Entry 8J7A (electron microscopy, 3.06 A resolution); this record covers chains B and H of the 16 polymer chains in the assembly.

# Chain B
Protein: Photosystem I P700 chlorophyll a apoprotein A2
Source organism: Arabidopsis thaliana
Notes: EC 1.97.1.12
UniProt: P56767 (PSAB_ARATH); residue numbers follow UniProt; this construct covers 1-734
Chain sequence (734 residues; numbered 1 to 734; the number before each row is that of its first residue):
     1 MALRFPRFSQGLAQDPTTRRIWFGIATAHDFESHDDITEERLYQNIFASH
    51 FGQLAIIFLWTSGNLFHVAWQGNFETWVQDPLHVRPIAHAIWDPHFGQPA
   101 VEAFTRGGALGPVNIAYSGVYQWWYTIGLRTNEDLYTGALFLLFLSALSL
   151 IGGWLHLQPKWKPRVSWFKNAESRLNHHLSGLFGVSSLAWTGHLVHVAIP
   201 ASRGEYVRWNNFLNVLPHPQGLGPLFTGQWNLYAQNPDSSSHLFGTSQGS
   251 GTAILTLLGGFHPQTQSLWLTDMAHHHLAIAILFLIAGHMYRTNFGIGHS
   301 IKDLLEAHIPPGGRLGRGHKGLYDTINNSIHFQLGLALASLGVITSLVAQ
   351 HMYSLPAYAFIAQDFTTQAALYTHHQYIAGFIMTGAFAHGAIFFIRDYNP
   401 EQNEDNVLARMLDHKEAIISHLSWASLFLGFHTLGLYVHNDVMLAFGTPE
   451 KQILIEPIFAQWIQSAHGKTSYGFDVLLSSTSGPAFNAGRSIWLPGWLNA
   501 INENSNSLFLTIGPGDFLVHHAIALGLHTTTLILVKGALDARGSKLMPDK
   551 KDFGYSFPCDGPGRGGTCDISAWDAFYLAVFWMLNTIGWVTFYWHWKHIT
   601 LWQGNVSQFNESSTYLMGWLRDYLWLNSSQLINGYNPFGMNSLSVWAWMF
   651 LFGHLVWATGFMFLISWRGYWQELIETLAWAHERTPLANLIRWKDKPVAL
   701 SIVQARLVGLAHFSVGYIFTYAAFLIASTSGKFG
Unresolved in the structure: 1-2
Ion coordination: chlorophyll a Mg near Asp-93 (its only coordinating residue here)
Small-molecule neighbours:
  - beta-carotene (BCR), molecule 1: Ile-21, Ile-25, Ile-691
  - beta-carotene (BCR), molecule 2: Leu-54, Ile-57, Phe-58, Trp-60, Gly-181, Leu-182, Val-185, Ser-186
  - beta-carotene (BCR), molecule 3: Leu-65, Trp-123, Trp-124, Ile-127, Leu-129, Gly-138, Phe-141, Leu-142, Leu-145, Trp-209, Phe-212
  - beta-carotene (BCR), molecule 4: Leu-188, Leu-222, Leu-225, Leu-285, Ile-286, His-289
  - beta-carotene (BCR), molecule 5: Phe-332, Gly-335, Leu-336, Ala-339, Val-343, Met-383, Ala-386, Phe-387, Gly-390, Phe-393, Phe-394, Ala-538
  - beta-carotene (BCR), molecule 6: Met-411, Val-535, Leu-539
  - beta-carotene (BCR), molecule 7: Phe-428, Leu-429, His-432, Thr-433, Leu-436, Ile-455, Phe-517, His-521
  - beta-carotene (BCR), molecule 8: Phe-431, Leu-434, Gly-435, Val-438
  - beta-carotene (BCR), molecule 9: Trp-648, Met-649, Phe-652, Leu-674, Ile-675, Leu-678, Phe-719
  - beta-carotene (BCR), molecule 10: Thr-685, Pro-686, Leu-687, Ala-688
  - chlorophyll a isomer (CL0): Leu-620, Leu-624, Trp-625, Trp-657
  - chlorophyll a (CLA), molecule 1: Phe-8, Gly-24, Ile-25, Ala-28, His-29, Phe-31, His-34, Ser-49, Gly-52, Gln-53, Ile-56
  - chlorophyll a (CLA), molecule 2: Thr-18, Ile-21, Trp-22, Ile-675, His-682, Ile-691, Arg-692, Trp-693, Lys-694, Asp-695, Pro-697, Val-698
  - chlorophyll a (CLA), molecule 3: Trp-22, Phe-652, Leu-655, Val-656, Thr-659, Met-662, Phe-663, Leu-700, Val-708, Ala-711, His-712
  - chlorophyll a (CLA), molecule 4: Ala-26, Thr-27, His-29, Asp-30, His-331, Leu-334, Leu-338, Phe-381, Ile-382, Thr-384, Gly-385, His-389, Ile-392, Arg-396, Tyr-555, Trp-573, Phe-576
  - chlorophyll a (CLA), molecule 5: His-29, Phe-31, Tyr-43, Ile-46, Ser-49, His-50, Gln-53, Leu-54, Ile-57, Phe-168, Arg-174, His-178, Ile-330, His-331, Gln-333, Leu-334, Ala-337, Leu-338, Leu-341
  - chlorophyll a (CLA), molecule 6: His-29, Gln-53, Ile-56, Ile-57, Trp-60, Leu-341, Ile-378, Phe-381, Ile-382
  - chlorophyll a (CLA), molecule 7: Phe-47, His-50, Phe-51, Leu-54, Trp-123, Trp-167, Phe-168, Asn-170, Ser-173, Arg-174, His-177, His-178, Gly-181, Leu-182, Phe-183, Ile-344, Tyr-358
  - chlorophyll a (CLA), molecule 8: Phe-47, Phe-51, Leu-148, Gly-152, Leu-155, His-156, Trp-161, Trp-167
  - chlorophyll a (CLA), molecule 9: Phe-51, Phe-58, Ile-127, Gly-128, Leu-129, Asp-134, Thr-137, Gly-138, Phe-141, Leu-145, Leu-148, Ser-149, Ser-186, Ala-189, Trp-190, Gly-192, His-193, His-196, Val-197, Val-207, Arg-208, Trp-209, Phe-212
  - chlorophyll a (CLA), molecule 10: Ile-57, Trp-60, Thr-61, Ser-118, Gly-119, Trp-123, Val-185, Ser-186, Ala-189, Leu-341, Ile-344, Thr-345, Val-348, Met-352, Tyr-358, Leu-371, His-374, His-375, Ile-378, Ile-382
  - chlorophyll a (CLA), molecule 11: Leu-59, Trp-60, Gly-63, Phe-66, His-67, Trp-70, Gln-71, His-89, Ala-90, Trp-92, Leu-143
  - chlorophyll a (CLA), molecule 12: Trp-60, Asn-64, Val-68, Ala-88, His-89, Asn-114, Ile-115, Ala-116, Tyr-117, Ser-118, Val-120, Val-645, Trp-646, Met-649, Phe-719
  - chlorophyll a (CLA), molecule 13: Trp-60, Asn-64, Tyr-117, Ser-118, Ala-370, Thr-373, His-374, Tyr-377, Ile-378, Met-649, Ile-718, Phe-719, Tyr-721, Ala-722, Leu-725, Ile-726
  - chlorophyll a (CLA), molecule 14: His-89, Ala-90, Ile-91, Trp-92, Asp-93, His-95, Phe-96, Phe-104, Asn-114, Ser-644, Val-645, Trp-648
  - chlorophyll a (CLA), molecule 15: Trp-123, Thr-126, Ile-127, Phe-183, Ser-186, Ser-187, Trp-190, Met-273, His-276, His-277, Ile-280, Ile-344, Leu-347, Val-348, Met-352, Ala-357, Tyr-358
  - chlorophyll a (CLA), molecule 16: Trp-167, Asn-170, Ser-173, His-177, Thr-293, Asn-294, Phe-295
  - chlorophyll a (CLA), molecule 17: Ala-171, Arg-174, Leu-175, His-178, Leu-179, Phe-183, Ile-301, Leu-305, Tyr-323, Ile-326, Asn-327, Leu-336, Ala-337, Ser-340, Leu-341, Ile-344
  - chlorophyll a (CLA), molecule 18: Leu-175, Leu-179, Phe-183, Phe-284, Ala-287, Met-290, Tyr-291, Ile-301, Leu-304
  - chlorophyll a (CLA), molecule 19: Asn-176, His-177, Ser-180, Gly-181, Val-185, Leu-285, His-289, Tyr-291, Thr-293, Phe-295, Ile-297
  - chlorophyll a (CLA), molecule 20: Leu-188, Ala-189, Thr-191, Gly-192, Val-195, His-196, Phe-212, Leu-213, Val-215, Leu-216, Pro-217, His-218, Gly-221, Leu-222, Tyr-233, Leu-255, Leu-278
  - chlorophyll a (CLA), molecule 21: Leu-225, Trp-230, Asn-231, Tyr-233, Ala-234, Leu-255, Thr-256, Leu-257, His-275, Leu-278, Ala-279, Ile-282, Ile-492
  - chlorophyll a (CLA), molecule 22: Thr-256, Leu-257, Gly-259, Gly-260, Leu-268, Asp-272, His-275, His-276, Ala-279, Ile-280, Leu-283, His-351, Leu-355, Trp-493, Trp-497
  - chlorophyll a (CLA), molecule 23: Ile-286, Ala-287, His-289, Met-290, Ile-297, Gly-298, His-299
  - chlorophyll a (CLA), molecule 24: Ile-286, Met-290, His-299, Asp-303, Leu-304, Ala-307, His-308
  - chlorophyll a (CLA), molecule 25: Leu-304, Leu-305, His-308, Leu-315, His-319, Leu-322, Ile-326, Phe-332, Val-407, Leu-408, Met-411
  - chlorophyll a (CLA), molecule 26: Ala-307, His-308, Ile-309, Pro-310, Pro-311, Arg-314, Leu-315
  - chlorophyll a (CLA), molecule 27: Arg-314, Leu-315, Val-407, Arg-410, Met-411, His-414, Ala-417, Ile-418, His-421
  - chlorophyll a (CLA), molecule 28: Ser-340, Val-343, Leu-347, Gln-350, His-351, Tyr-353, Ser-354, Leu-355, Leu-508, Phe-509
  - chlorophyll a (CLA), molecule 29: Val-343, Ser-346, Leu-347, Gln-350, Gln-376, Gly-380, Met-383, Phe-387, Leu-527, Thr-530, Thr-531, Leu-534, Met-583, Ile-587
  - chlorophyll a (CLA), molecule 30: Gln-350, Tyr-353, Tyr-372, Gln-376, Phe-459, Ala-460, Ile-463, Gln-464, Phe-509, Leu-510, Ile-512, His-520, Ile-523, Leu-527, Val-590, Tyr-593, Trp-594, His-598
  - chlorophyll a (CLA), molecule 31: Ala-417, His-421, Trp-424
  - chlorophyll a (CLA), molecule 32: Ile-418, Leu-422, Trp-424, Ala-524, Leu-527, His-528, Thr-531
  - chlorophyll a (CLA), molecule 33: Ser-420, Ser-423, Trp-424, Leu-427, Phe-431
  - chlorophyll a (CLA), molecule 34: Ser-423, Ser-426, Leu-427, Gly-430, Phe-431, Leu-434, Leu-525, Leu-532, Ile-533, Leu-578, Phe-581, Trp-582
  - chlorophyll a (CLA), molecule 35: Trp-424, Leu-427, Phe-428, Phe-431, His-432
  - chlorophyll a (CLA), molecule 36: Phe-428, Leu-429, Glu-456, Pro-457, Ile-458, Phe-459, Ala-460, Asp-516, Phe-517, His-520, His-521, Ala-524, His-528
  - chlorophyll a (CLA), molecule 37: His-432, Gly-435, Leu-436, Val-438, His-439, Val-442, Met-443, Lys-451, Ile-453
  - chlorophyll a (CLA), molecule 38: Thr-433, Leu-434, Tyr-437, Val-519, Ala-522, Leu-525, Asn-585, Trp-589, Phe-592, Leu-616, Trp-619, Leu-624, Ser-628, Ile-632, Phe-650, His-654, Trp-657, Tyr-717, Thr-720, Tyr-721, Phe-724
  - chlorophyll a (CLA), molecule 39: Leu-434, Val-438, Asp-441, Leu-525, Phe-581, Trp-582, Asn-585, Trp-589, Leu-616, Leu-620, Trp-657, Phe-713
  - chlorophyll a (CLA), molecule 40: Ile-458, Phe-459, Trp-462
  - chlorophyll a (CLA), molecule 41: Trp-462, Ile-463, Ala-466, His-467, Leu-477, Leu-478, Trp-493, Trp-497
  - chlorophyll a (CLA), molecule 42: Leu-477, Pro-484, Ala-488, Gly-489, Ile-492, Trp-493
  - chlorophyll a (CLA), molecule 43: Trp-648, Leu-651, Phe-652, His-654, Leu-655, Trp-657, Ala-658
  - chlorophyll a (CLA), molecule 44: Leu-655, Ala-658, Thr-659, Phe-661, Met-662, Ile-665, Ser-666, Tyr-670, Trp-671, Leu-674
  - chlorophyll a (CLA), molecule 45: Leu-678, Ala-681, His-682, Thr-685, Ala-688, Ile-691
  - chlorophyll a (CLA), molecule 46: Trp-680, Ala-681, Arg-684, Thr-685, Pro-686
  - chlorophyll a (CLA), molecule 47: Pro-686, Leu-687, Ile-691
  - phylloquinone (PQN): Trp-22, Met-662, Phe-663, Ser-666, Trp-667, Arg-668, Trp-671, Ala-699, Leu-700, Ser-701, Ala-705
  - 4Fe-4S cluster (SF4): Cys-559, Gly-561, Thr-567, Cys-568, Trp-667, Ile-702, Arg-706
UniProt features mapped onto this chain:
  - binding site ([4Fe-4S] cluster): Cys-559, Cys-568
  - binding site (chlorophyll a): His-654, Met-662, Tyr-670
  - binding site (phylloquinone): Trp-671

# Chain H
Protein: Photosystem I reaction center subunit VI-2, chloroplastic
Source organism: Arabidopsis thaliana
UniProt: Q9SUI6 (PSAH2_ARATH); numbering as in UniProt (aligned over 1-145)
Chain sequence (145 residues; numbered 1 to 145; the number before each row is that of its first residue):
     1 MASFATIAAVQPSAAVKGLGGSSLAGAKLFIKPSRQSFKTKSTRAGAVVA
    51 KYGDKSVYFDLEDLGNTTGQWDVYGSDAPSPYNPLQSKFFETFAAPFTKR
   101 GLLLKFLILGGGSLLTYVSANSTGDVLPIKRGPQEPPKLGPRGKL
Unresolved in the structure: 1-55, 142-145
Small-molecule neighbours:
  - chlorophyll a (CLA), molecule 1: Pro-81, Tyr-82, Gln-86, Phe-90
  - chlorophyll a (CLA), molecule 2: Asn-83, Leu-85, Gln-86, Phe-89, Phe-90
  - chlorophyll a (CLA), molecule 3: Gly-111, Gly-112, Leu-114, Leu-115, Val-118

# Chain B / chain H interface
Residue-residue contacts (19):
  Arg-85(B) / Gly-140(H)
  Ile-91(B) / Ile-129(H)
  Trp-92(B) / Ser-119(H)
  Trp-92(B) / Ile-129(H)  hydrophobic
  Asp-93(B) / Ile-129(H)
  Pro-94(B) / Leu-127(H)
  Phe-96(B) / Pro-128(H)
  Gln-98(B) / Pro-128(H)
  Gln-98(B) / Arg-131(H)
  Gln-98(B) / Gly-132(H)  hydrogen bond (side chain-backbone)
  Val-101(B) / Ile-129(H)  hydrophobic
  Val-101(B) / Gly-132(H)
  Val-101(B) / Pro-133(H)
  Glu-102(B) / Pro-133(H)
  Glu-102(B) / Gln-134(H)
  Glu-102(B) / Glu-135(H)
  Thr-105(B) / Pro-133(H)
  Leu-110(B) / Pro-133(H)
  Lys-732(B) / Pro-141(H)
Other interface residues (no listed pair), chain B (18 interface residues in all): Gly-97, Ala-103, Gly-111, Pro-686, Phe-733, Gly-734
Other interface residues (no listed pair), chain H (15 interface residues in all): Tyr-74, Lys-130, Pro-137, Lys-138

# Overview
18 residues of chain B face 15 of chain H across their interface, with 1 hydrogen bond. Its one
hydrogen-bonded contact is Gln-98(B)/Gly-132(H). Bound to chain B: chlorophyll a isomer, 10 copies of
beta-carotene, 47 copies of chlorophyll a, 4Fe-4S cluster and phylloquinone.
Here chain B is Photosystem I P700 chlorophyll a apoprotein A2 and chain H is Photosystem I reaction center
subunit VI-2, chloroplastic, both from Arabidopsis thaliana. Entry 8J7A (Coordinates of Cryo-EM structure of
the Arabidopsis thaliana PSI in state 1 (PSI-ST1)) was determined by electron microscopy together with 8J7B
from the same study.
